9JR3 - chains A and S of the 6 polymer chains in the assembly; structure by electron microscopy, 2.80 A resolution.

Chain A:
Molecule: Guanine nucleotide-binding protein G(i) subunit alpha-1 (miniGq)
Source organism: Homo sapiens
Sequence (245 residues; numbered 2 to 246; the number before each row is that of its first residue):
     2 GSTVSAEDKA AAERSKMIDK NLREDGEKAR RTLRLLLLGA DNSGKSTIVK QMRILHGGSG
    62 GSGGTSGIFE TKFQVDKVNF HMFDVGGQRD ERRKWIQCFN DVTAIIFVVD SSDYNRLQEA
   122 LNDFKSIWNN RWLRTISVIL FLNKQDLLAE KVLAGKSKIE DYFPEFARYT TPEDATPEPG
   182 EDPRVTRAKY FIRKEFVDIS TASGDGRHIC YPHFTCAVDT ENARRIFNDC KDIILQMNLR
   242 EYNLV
Unresolved in the structure: 2-4, 52-67, 88-93

Chain S:
Molecule: scFv16
Source organism: Mus musculus
Notes: antibody fragment or engineered binder
Sequence (260 residues; numbered 1 to 248 plus 15 insertion-coded residues; 3 numbers in that range are skipped by the numbering (no residue carries them; nothing is unmodelled there); the number before each row is that of its first residue; a row labelled like 120A-120O holds insertion residues (120A, then the next letters in order)):
     1 DVQLVESGGG LVQPGGSRKL SCSASGFAFS SFGMHWVRQA PEKGLEWVAY ISSGSGTIYY
    61 ADTVKGRFTI SRDDPKNTLF LQMTSLRSED TAMYYCVRSI YYYGSSPFDF WGQGTTLTVS
120A-120O SGGGGSGGGGSGGGG
   124 SDIVMTQATS SVPVTPGESV SISCRSSKSL LHSNGNTYLY WFLQRPGQSP QLLIYRMSNL
   184 ASGVPDRFSG SGSGTAFTLT ISRLEAEDVG VYYCMQHLEY PLTFGAGTKL ELKAAAASSE
   244 DLYFQ
Unresolved in the structure: 1, 120A-120O, 236-248
Disulfides: Cys22-Cys96, Cys147-Cys217

Interface between chain A and chain S:
Contacting residue pairs (23):
  Val5(A) - His155(S)
  Ser6(A) - His155(S)  hydrogen bond
  Ser6(A) - Asn157(S)
  Ser6(A) - Tyr161(S)  hydrogen bond
  Ala7(A) - Leu221(S)
  Ala7(A) - Tyr223(S)  hydrophobic
  Glu8(A) - Tyr101(S)
  Glu8(A) - Tyr161(S)
  Glu8(A) - Tyr163(S)  hydrogen bond
  Glu8(A) - Arg179(S)  salt bridge
  Glu8(A) - His220(S)
  Asp9(A) - Asn157(S)  hydrogen bond
  Ala11(A) - Tyr101(S)  hydrophobic
  Ala12(A) - Tyr101(S)
  Glu14(A) - Ser52(S)  hydrogen bond
  Glu14(A) - Ser53(S)
  Glu14(A) - Gly56(S)
  Glu14(A) - Thr57(S)  hydrogen bond
  Arg15(A) - Ser31(S)
  Arg15(A) - Ile100(S)
  Arg15(A) - Tyr101(S)
  Arg15(A) - Tyr102(S)
  Met18(A) - Ser53(S)
Other interface residues (no listed pair), chain A (11 interface residues in all): Lys10
Other interface residues (no listed pair), chain S (21 interface residues in all): Tyr50, Gly54, Tyr59, Pro107, Asn159

Summary:
The interface between chain A and chain S involves 11 residues on one side and 21 on the other, with 6
hydrogen bonds and 1 salt bridge. Polar pairs include Glu8(A)-Arg179(S), Ser6(A)-His155(S) and
Ser6(A)-Tyr161(S).
Chain A is Guanine nucleotide-binding protein G(i) subunit alpha-1 (miniGq) (Homo sapiens) and chain S is
scFv16 (Mus musculus); the structure, Cryo-EM structure of PTH-PTH1R-Gq (tilted state), was determined by
electron microscopy together with 9JR2 from the same study.
